Entry 5IVX (X-ray diffraction, 2.10 A resolution); this record covers chains F and P of the 5 polymer chains in the assembly.

== Chain F ==
Protein: T-cell receptor beta chain
Organism: Mus musculus
Notes: engineered mutation(s): F167C, C181A
Sequence (234 residues; each row starts with the number of its first residue):
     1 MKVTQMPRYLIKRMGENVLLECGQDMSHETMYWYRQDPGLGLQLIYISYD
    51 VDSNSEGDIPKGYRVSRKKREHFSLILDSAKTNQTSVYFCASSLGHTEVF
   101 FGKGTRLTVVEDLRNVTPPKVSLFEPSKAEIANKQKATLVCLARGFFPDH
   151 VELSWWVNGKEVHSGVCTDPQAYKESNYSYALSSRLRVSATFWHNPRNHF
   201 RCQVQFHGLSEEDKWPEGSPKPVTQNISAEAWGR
Disulfides: C22-C90, C141-C202
From the paper describing this entry:
  - conformationally variable residues (loop rearrangement): S27, L42, I45, I47, V51, D52, S92 to V99
  - allosteric site: V116, S127, E130, A132, N133, K134, T138, S183, R187, V188, A190
  - mutagenesis - E130A, T138A: abolished expression
  - mutagenesis - E130A: abolished stability
  - mutagenesis - N133A, K134A: decreased signaling in response to 1 muM peptide
  - mutagenesis - S127A: decreased signaling
  - mutagenesis - N133A, K134A: unchanged binding to P18-I10/H2-Dd tetramers
  - allosteric site: V116 (from molecular simulation)
  - mutagenesis - N133A: unchanged binding to H-2 class I histocompatibility antigen, D-D alpha chain

== Chain P ==
Protein: P18-I10
Sequence (10 residues; each row starts with the number of its first residue):
     1 RGPGRAFVTI

== Interface between chain F and chain P ==
Contacting residue pairs - 9 pairs, chain F then chain P:
  E29(F) - T9(P)  hydrogen bond
  E29(F) - I10(P)
  Y49(F) - F7(P)  hydrophobic
  L94(F) - F7(P)
  L94(F) - V8(P)
  L94(F) - T9(P)
  G95(F) - A6(P)
  G95(F) - F7(P)  hydrogen bond (backbone-backbone)
  H96(F) - A6(P)  hydrogen bond (backbone-backbone)
Interface residues without a listed pair, chain F (6 interface residues in all): T97

== In short ==
6 residues of chain F and 5 residues of chain P are in contact, with 3 hydrogen bonds. Polar contacts include
E29(F)-T9(P), G95(F)-F7(P) and H96(F)-A6(P). From the paper: E130A and T138A of chain F abolish expression; an
allosteric site at V116(F), S127(F) and E130(F) among others; 5 substitutions were tested in all.
Chain F is T-cell receptor beta chain (Mus musculus) and chain P is P18-I10; the structure, Crystal Structure
of B4.2.3 T-Cell Receptor and H2-Dd P18-I10 Complex, was determined by X-ray diffraction, deposited together
with 5IW1.
